Entry 8WLN (electron microscopy, 4.30 A resolution (low resolution: residue-level contacts below are approximate; hydrogen-bond / salt-bridge calls are withheld)); this record covers chains E and J of the 103 polymer chains in the assembly.

== Chain E ==
Protein: Flagellar biosynthetic protein FliR
From: Salmonella enterica subsp. enterica serovar Typhimurium str. LT2
UniProtKB: P54702 (FLIR_SALTY); residue numbers follow UniProt; this construct covers 1-264
Amino-acid sequence (264 residues; each row starts with the number of its first residue):
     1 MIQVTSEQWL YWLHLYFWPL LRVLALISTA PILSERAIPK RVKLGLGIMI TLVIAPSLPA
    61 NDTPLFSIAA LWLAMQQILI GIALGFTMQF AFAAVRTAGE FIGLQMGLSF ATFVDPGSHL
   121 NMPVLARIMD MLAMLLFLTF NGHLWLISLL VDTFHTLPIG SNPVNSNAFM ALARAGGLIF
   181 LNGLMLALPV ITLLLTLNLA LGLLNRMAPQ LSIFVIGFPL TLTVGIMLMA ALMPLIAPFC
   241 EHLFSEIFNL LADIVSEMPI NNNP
Unresolved in the structure: 1-3, 257-264

== Chain J ==
Protein: Flagellar biosynthetic protein FliP
From: Salmonella enterica subsp. enterica serovar Typhimurium str. LT2
UniProtKB: P54700 (FLIP_SALTY); residue numbers follow UniProt; this construct covers 1-245
Amino-acid sequence (245 residues; each row starts with the number of its first residue):
     1 MRRLLFLSLA GLWLFSPAAA AQLPGLISQP LAGGGQSWSL SVQTLVFITS LTFLPAILLM
    61 MTSFTRIIIV FGLLRNALGT PSAPPNQVLL GLALFLTFFI MSPVIDKIYV DAYQPFSEQK
   121 ISMQEALDKG AQPLRAFMLR QTREADLALF ARLANSGPLQ GPEAVPMRIL LPAYVTSELK
   181 TAFQIGFTIF IPFLIIDLVI ASVLMALGMM MVPPATIALP FKLMLFVLVD GWQLLMGSLA
   241 QSFYS
Unresolved in the structure: 1-36

== Chain E / chain J interface ==
Contacting residue pairs - 55 pairs, chain E then chain J:
  Ile32(E) - Phe183(J)
  Glu35(E) - Leu73(J)
  Glu35(E) - Phe183(J)
  Ile38(E) - Leu179(J)
  Ile38(E) - Phe183(J)
  Arg41(E) - Leu59(J)
  Arg41(E) - Met60(J)
  Val42(E) - Leu59(J)
  Val42(E) - Thr65(J)
  Gly45(E) - Met60(J)
  Leu46(E) - Val175(J)
  Met49(E) - Pro172(J)
  Met49(E) - Val175(J)
  Val53(E) - Ala154(J)
  Val53(E) - Arg168(J)
  Ile54(E) - Leu153(J)
  Gly107(E) - Met205(J)
  Leu108(E) - Leu198(J)
  Leu108(E) - Ala201(J)
  Leu108(E) - Ser202(J)
  Leu108(E) - Met205(J)
  Phe110(E) - Met205(J)
  Phe110(E) - Met210(J)
  Leu120(E) - Pro213(J)
  Met122(E) - Asp197(J)
  Met122(E) - Pro214(J)
  Val124(E) - Leu194(J)
  Val124(E) - Leu198(J)
  Leu125(E) - Leu198(J)
  Ile128(E) - Leu198(J)
  Met131(E) - Phe187(J)
  Met131(E) - Phe190(J)
  Met131(E) - Leu194(J)
  Leu132(E) - Ile191(J)
  Met134(E) - Phe187(J)
  Leu135(E) - Gln184(J)
  Leu135(E) - Phe187(J)
  Leu138(E) - Lys180(J)
  Leu138(E) - Phe183(J)
  Leu138(E) - Gln184(J)
  Asn141(E) - Ala145(J)
  Asn141(E) - Lys180(J)
  His143(E) - Thr176(J)
  His143(E) - Lys180(J)
  Leu144(E) - Ala145(J)
  Leu144(E) - Asp146(J)
  Leu144(E) - Leu149(J)
  Leu144(E) - Thr176(J)
  Ser148(E) - Leu149(J)
  Phe214(E) - Met210(J)
  Phe218(E) - Met205(J)
  Pro219(E) - Ala206(J)
  Leu222(E) - Ser202(J)
  Leu222(E) - Met205(J)
  Ile226(E) - Ser202(J)
Also at the interface, not in a pair above, chain E (43 interface residues in all): Leu33, Ala37, Pro39, Ile50, Ser57, Ala111, Asp115, Arg127, Thr139, Ile147, Val151
Also at the interface, not in a pair above, chain J (39 interface residues in all): Ile68, Ile69, Phe150, Arg152, Asn155, Leu171, Thr188, Met211, Ala215

== In short ==
43 residues of chain E face 39 of chain J across their interface.
Chain E is Flagellar biosynthetic protein FliR and chain J is Flagellar biosynthetic protein FliP, both from
Salmonella enterica subsp. enterica serovar Typhimurium str. LT2; the structure, Cryo-EM structure of the MS
ring with export apparatus and proximal rod within the motor-hook complex ..., was determined by electron
microscopy together with 8WHT, 8WIW, 8WK3, 8WK4, 8WKI, 8WKK and 11 further entries from the same study.
